7PQH - chains C and G of the 12 polymer chains in the assembly; structure by electron microscopy, 3.87 A resolution.

== Chain C ==
Molecule: Target of rapamycin complex subunit LST8
Source organism: Saccharomyces cerevisiae
UniProtKB: P41318 (LST8_YEAST); numbering as in UniProt (aligned over 1-303)
Amino-acid sequence (303 residues; numbered 1 to 303; the number before each row is that of its first residue):
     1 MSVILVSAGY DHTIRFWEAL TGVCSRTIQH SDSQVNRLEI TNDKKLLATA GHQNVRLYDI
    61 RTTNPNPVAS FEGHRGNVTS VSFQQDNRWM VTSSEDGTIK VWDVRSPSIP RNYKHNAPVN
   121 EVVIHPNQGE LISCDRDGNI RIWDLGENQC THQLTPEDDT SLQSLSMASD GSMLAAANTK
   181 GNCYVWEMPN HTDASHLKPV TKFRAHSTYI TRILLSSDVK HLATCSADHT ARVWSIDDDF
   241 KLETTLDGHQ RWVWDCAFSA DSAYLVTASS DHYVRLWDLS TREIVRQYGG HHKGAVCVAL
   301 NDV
Disordered / not traced: 1-2, 303
Swiss-Prot annotation at these positions:
  - mutagenesis: Gly-138 (G138D: In LST8-3; abolishes repression of RTG1-RTG3-dependent gene expression), Gly-146 (G146E: In LST8-2; abolishes repression of RTG1-RTG3-dependent gene expression), Gly-171 (G171E: In LST8-5; abolishes repression of RTG1-RTG3-dependent gene expression), Gly-181 (G181E: In LST8-4; abolishes repression of RTG1-RTG3-dependent gene expression), Leu-300 (L300S: In LST8-1; abolishes repression of RTG2- and RTG1-RTG3-dependent gene expression)
What the authors report for this chain:
  - mutagenesis - Q29A, H292A: decreased localization
  - mutagenesis - Q29A: increased growth in response to rapamycin

== Chain G ==
Molecule: Target of rapamycin complex 1 subunit KOG1
Source organism: Saccharomyces cerevisiae
UniProtKB: P38873 (KOG1_YEAST); numbering as in UniProt (aligned over 1-1557)
Amino-acid sequence (1608 residues; row label = number of the first residue in the row):
     1 MPEIYGPQPL KPLNTVMRHG FEEQYQSDQL LQSLANDFIF YFDDKRHKTN GNPIPEEDKQ
    61 RDVNRYYQPI TDWKIMKDRQ KTVSAALLLC LNLGVDPPDV MKTHPCARVE AWVDPLNFQD
   121 SKKAIEQIGK NLQAQYETLS LRTRYKQSLD PCVEDVKRFC NSLRRTSKED RILFHYNGHG
   181 VPKPTKSGEI WVFNRGYTQY IPVSLYDLQT WLGAPCIFVY DCNSAENILI NFQKFVQKRI
   241 KDDEEGNHDV AAPSPTSAYQ DCFQLASCTS DELLLMSPEL PADLFSCCLT CPIEISIRIF
   301 LMQSPLKDSK YKIFFENSTS NQPFGDSKNS FKSKIPNVNI PGMLSDRRTP LGELNWIFTA
   361 ITDTIAWTSL PRPLFKKLFR HDLMIAALFR NFLLAKRIMP WYNCHPVSDP ELPDSITTHP
   421 MWKSWDLAMD EVLTKIVIDL KNAPPATALE SQMILQQQET LQNGGSSKSN AQDTKAGSIQ
   481 TQSRFAVANL STMSLVNNPA LQSRKSISLQ SSQQQLQQQQ QQQQQFTGFF EQNLTAFELW
   541 LKYASNVRHP PEQLPIVLQV LLSQVHRIRA LVLLSRFLDL GPWAVYLSLS IGIFPYVLKL
   601 LQSPAPELKP ILVFIWARIM SIDYKNTQSE LIKEKGYMYF VTVLVPDWGV NGMSATNGSA
   661 MINSGNPLTM TASQNINGPS SRYYERQQGN RTSNLGHNNL PFYHSNDTTD EQKAMAVFVL
   721 ASFVRNFPLG QKNCFSLELV NKLCFYIDNS EIPLLRQWCV ILLGLLFADN PLNRFVCMNT
   781 GAVEILLKSL KDPVPEVRTA SIFALKHFIS GFQDAEVILR LQQEFEEQYQ QLHSQLQHLQ
   841 NQSHLQQQQS QQQQQHLEQQ QMKIEKQIRH CQVMQNQLEV IDLRKLKRQE IGNLISILPL
   901 INDGSSLVRK ELVVYFSHIV SRYSNFFIVV VFNDLLEEIK LLEKSDINTR NTSDKYSVSQ
   961 GSIFYTVWKS LLILAEDPFL ENKELSKQVI DYILLELSAH KELGGPFAVM EKFLLKRSSK
  1021 AHQTGKFGFN SSQVQFVKSS LRSFSPNERV DNNAFKKEQQ QHDPKISHPM RTSLAKLFQS
  1081 LGFSESNSDS DTQSSNTSMK SHTSKKGPSG LYLLNGNNNI YPTAETPRFR KHTEPLQLPL
  1141 NSSFLDYSRE YFQEPQMKKQ EADEPGSVEY NARLWRRNRN ETIIQETQGE KKLSIYGNWS
  1201 KKLISLNNKS QPKLMKFAQF EDQLITADDR STITVFDWEK GKTLSKFSNG TPFGTKVTDL
  1261 KLINEDDSAL LLTGSSDGVI KIYRDYQDVD TFKIVSAWRG LTDMLLTPRS TGLLTEWLQI
  1321 RGSLLTTGDV KVIRVWDAHT ETVEVDIPAK TSSLITSLTA DQLAGNIFVA GFADGSLRVY
  1381 DRRLDPRDSM IRRWRAGNDK QGVWINNVHL QRGGYRELVS GATNGVVELW DIRSEDPVES
  1441 FVDQNVTSQY GSQQKPTTMT CMQVHEHAPI IATGTKQIKI WTTSGDLLNS FKNSHNNGVT
  1501 STLAATGIPK SLSYSSTSDA FLSSMAFHPH RMMIAATNSH DSIVNIYKCE DERIDYFRTL
  1561 QVDKRRWKKN FIAVSAANRF KKISSSGALD YDIPTTASVD GSENLYFQ
Disordered / not traced: 1-38, 313-332, 443-525, 647-707, 944-959, 1017-1067, 1087-1094, 1111-1131, 1443-1457, 1494-1519, 1552-1608
Disulfide bonds: Cys-216/Cys-262
What the authors report for this chain:
  - mutagenesis - R884D: decreased localization
  - mutagenesis - L762P, L766P, C777R, I802N, A804E, L900P, L912Q: decreased growth

== Chain C / chain G interface ==
Residue-residue contacts (10; chain C residue first):
  Asp-11(C) with Glu-784(G)
  Gln-29(C) with Thr-780(G); Gly-781(G)
  Ser-31(C) with Asn-779(G), hydrogen bond (side chain-backbone)
  Thr-63(C) with Phe-745(G); Asn-749(G), hydrogen bond
  Asn-64(C) with Asp-748(G), hydrogen bond
  Tyr-273(C) with Ser-1095(G)
  Arg-286(C) with Arg-1387(G)
  His-292(C) with Glu-784(G), salt bridge
Other interface residues (no listed pair), chain G (10 interface residues in all): Leu-787

== Overview ==
Chain C and chain G form an interface of 8 and 10 residues respectively, with 3 hydrogen bonds and 1 salt
bridge. Polar contacts include His-292(C)/Glu-784(G), Ser-31(C)/Asn-779(G) and Thr-63(C)/Asn-749(G). The paper
reports that L762P, L766P and C777R of chain G, among others, reduce growth; Q29A and H292A of chain C reduce
localization; 10 substitutions were tested in all.
Chain C is Target of rapamycin complex subunit LST8 and chain G is Target of rapamycin complex 1 subunit KOG1,
both from Saccharomyces cerevisiae; the structure, Cryo-EM structure of Saccharomyces cerevisiae TOROID (TORC1
Organized in Inhibited Domains), was determined by electron microscopy.
